PDB entry 8IUJ | electron microscopy, 3.06 A resolution | chains C1 and C2 of the 60 polymer chains in the assembly

== Chain C1 ==
Name: Cytochrome c oxidase subunit 1
Organism: Euglena gracilis
Notes: EC 7.1.1.9
UniProtKB: Q34463 (Q34463_EUGGR); residues 1-495 here = UniProt positions 1-495
Amino-acid sequence (495 residues; numbered 1 to 495; the number before each row is that of its first residue):
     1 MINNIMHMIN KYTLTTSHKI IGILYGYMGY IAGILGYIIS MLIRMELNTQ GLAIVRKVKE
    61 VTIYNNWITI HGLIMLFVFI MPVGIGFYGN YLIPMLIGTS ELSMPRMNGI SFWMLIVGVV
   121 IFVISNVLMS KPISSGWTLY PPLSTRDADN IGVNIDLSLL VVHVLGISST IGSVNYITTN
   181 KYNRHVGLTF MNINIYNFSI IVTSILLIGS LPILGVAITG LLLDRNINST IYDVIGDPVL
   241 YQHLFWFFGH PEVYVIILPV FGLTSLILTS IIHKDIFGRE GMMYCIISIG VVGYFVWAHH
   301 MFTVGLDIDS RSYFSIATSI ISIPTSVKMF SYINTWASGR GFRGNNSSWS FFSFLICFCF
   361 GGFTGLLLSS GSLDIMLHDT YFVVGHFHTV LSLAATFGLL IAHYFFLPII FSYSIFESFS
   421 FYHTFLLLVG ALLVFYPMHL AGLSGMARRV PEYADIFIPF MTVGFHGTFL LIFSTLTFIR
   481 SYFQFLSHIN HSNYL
Bound ions: heme a Fe site 1: His71, His388; Cu ion: His250, His299, His300; Mg2+: Asp379 (shared with Glu180(C2) of chain C2); heme a Fe site 2 near His386 (its only coordinating residue here)
Small-molecule neighbours:
  - 1,2-Distearoyl-sn-glycerophosphoethanolamine (3PE), molecule 1: Met6, Ile9, Asn10, Thr13, Leu14, Trp113, Ile116, Val117, Val120, Ile124
  - 1,2-Distearoyl-sn-glycerophosphoethanolamine (3PE), molecule 2: Gly209, His243, Phe247, Tyr294, Phe295, Trp297, Leu306, Asp307, Ser310, Tyr313, Phe314
  - 1,2-Distearoyl-sn-glycerophosphoethanolamine (3PE), molecule 3: Asp309, Ser312, Tyr313
  - 1,2-Distearoyl-sn-glycerophosphoethanolamine (3PE), molecule 4: Phe419, Tyr422, Phe473, Leu476, Thr477, Arg480
  - heme a (HEA), molecule 1: Tyr30, Gly33, Ile34, Tyr37, Ser40, Met41, Ile43, Arg44, Leu47, Tyr64, Ile68, His71, Gly72, Met75, Leu76, Phe79, Ile80, Gly136, Trp137, Tyr381, Val384, Phe387, His388, Leu391, Ser392, Thr396, Leu399, Leu400, Leu427, Val434, Phe435, Met438, Arg448, Arg449, Val450, Leu471, Thr475, Phe478
  - heme a (HEA), molecule 2: Trp137, Thr138, Trp246, Val253, Tyr254, Ile256, Ile257, His299, His300, Ser322, Thr325, Ser326, Met329, Phe330, Phe358, Gly362, Phe363, Gly365, Leu366, Leu368, Ser369, Asp374, His378, Val383, His386, Phe387, Val390, Leu391, Arg448
  - 1,2-diacyl-sn-glycero-3-phosphocholine (PC1), molecule 1: Met104, Pro105, Arg106, Met107, His163, Gly166, Ile167, Thr170, Ile171, Val174, Leu211, Pro212, Gly215
  - 1,2-diacyl-sn-glycero-3-phosphocholine (PC1), molecule 2: His163, Gly215, Thr219, Leu223, Ile227
  - 1,2-diacyl-sn-glycero-3-phosphocholine (PC1), molecule 3: Trp349, Phe352, Ser353, Phe421, Thr424, Phe425, Leu428
  - S12 (O-[(S)-hydroxy{[(2S)-2-hydroxy-3-(octadec-9-enoyloxy)propyl]oxy}phosphoryl]-L-serine): Ile316, Ser319, Ile320, Ile323

== Chain C2 ==
Name: Cytochrome c oxidase subunit 2
Organism: Euglena gracilis
UniProtKB: Q9XN19 (Q9XN19_EUGGR); residues 1-196 here = UniProt positions 1-196
Amino-acid sequence (196 residues; numbered 1 to 196; the number before each row is that of its first residue):
     1 MRYGNREIES IILFFDQTII LYTSIINALI VGIIIIIRKW YNRKGICNQY IYHIKIEVIW
    61 TILPIIFLIV IVLHSVTVIY NLEINKGTNN KYINVIGNQW YWIYNNIESR ISSLGRIILV
   121 DQPLFIKANN NTHLIISSLD VIHSFALPTL GIKVDAIPGR INNISINGLT QGLYVGYCSE
   181 LCGSGHAFMP INLIVY
Bound ions: Cu ion site 1: His143, Cys178, Cys182, Met189; Cu ion site 2: Cys178, Glu180, Cys182, His186; Mg2+: Glu180 (shared with Asp379(C1) of chain C1)
Small-molecule neighbours:
  - 1,2-Distearoyl-sn-glycerophosphoethanolamine (3PE): Leu73, His74, Val76, Thr77, Tyr80
  - heme a (HEA): Leu21, Tyr22, Ile25, Leu29, Pro64, Leu68
  - 1,2-diacyl-sn-glycero-3-phosphocholine (PC1): Ile37, Arg38, Tyr41, Asn42
  - 1,2-dilauroyl-sn-glycero-3-phosphate (PX2): Ala28, His53, Lys55, Ile56, Ile59, Trp60, Leu63
  - S12 (O-[(S)-hydroxy{[(2S)-2-hydroxy-3-(octadec-9-enoyloxy)propyl]oxy}phosphoryl]-L-serine): Ile65, Leu68, Ile69, Val72
Reported in the primary citation:
  - specificity-determining residues: Arg110 (proposed by the authors, not directly observed)

== How chain C1 and chain C2 interact ==
Pairs across the interface (121; chain C1 residue first):
  Gln50(C1) - Arg116(C2)
  Val58(C1) - Ser184(C2)
  Val58(C1) - Phe188(C2)  hydrophobic
  Val61(C1) - Ser184(C2)
  Thr62(C1) - Ser184(C2)
  Asn65(C1) - Gly183(C2)  hydrogen bond (side chain-backbone)
  Ser135(C1) - Leu181(C2)
  Gly136(C1) - Leu181(C2)
  Tyr140(C1) - Glu180(C2)
  Pro141(C1) - Ile142(C2)
  Pro142(C1) - Asp140(C2)
  Pro142(C1) - Ile142(C2)
  Pro142(C1) - Pro158(C2)  hydrophobic
  Leu143(C1) - Leu181(C2)
  Leu143(C1) - Cys182(C2)
  Asp149(C1) - Ser184(C2)
  Val234(C1) - Gly159(C2)
  Asp237(C1) - Arg160(C2)  salt bridge
  Pro238(C1) - Ile142(C2)  hydrophobic
  Pro238(C1) - Ile157(C2)  hydrophobic
  Val239(C1) - Ile157(C2)  hydrophobic
  Val239(C1) - Arg160(C2)
  Gln242(C1) - Ile142(C2)
  His273(C1) - Asn48(C2)
  Lys274(C1) - Cys47(C2)
  Lys274(C1) - Asn48(C2)
  Lys274(C1) - Tyr50(C2)  hydrogen bond (side chain-backbone)
  Lys274(C1) - Ile51(C2)
  Asp275(C1) - Ile51(C2)
  Ile276(C1) - Ile51(C2)
  Phe277(C1) - Tyr50(C2)
  Phe277(C1) - Ile51(C2)
  Phe277(C1) - Tyr52(C2)
  Phe277(C1) - His53(C2)
  Phe277(C1) - Glu57(C2)
  Phe277(C1) - Trp60(C2)  hydrophobic
  Gly278(C1) - Ile51(C2)  hydrogen bond (backbone-backbone)
  Gly278(C1) - Glu57(C2)
  Thr303(C1) - Lys153(C2)
  Thr303(C1) - Asp155(C2)  hydrogen bond (backbone-backbone)
  Val304(C1) - Asp155(C2)
  Val304(C1) - Arg160(C2)  hydrogen bond (backbone-side chain)
  Val304(C1) - Asn162(C2)
  Gly305(C1) - Arg160(C2)  hydrogen bond (backbone-side chain)
  Ile308(C1) - Ile79(C2)  hydrophobic
  Ile308(C1) - Tyr80(C2)  hydrophobic
  Ile308(C1) - Glu83(C2)
  Asp309(C1) - Tyr80(C2)  hydrogen bond
  Arg311(C1) - Ile79(C2)
  Arg311(C1) - Glu83(C2)  salt bridge
  Ser312(C1) - Val76(C2)
  Ser312(C1) - Tyr80(C2)
  Ile316(C1) - Val72(C2)  hydrophobic
  Ser319(C1) - Leu68(C2)
  Ser319(C1) - Val72(C2)
  Ile323(C1) - Pro64(C2)
  Ile323(C1) - Ile65(C2)
  Ile323(C1) - Leu68(C2)  hydrophobic
  Ser326(C1) - Pro64(C2)
  Val327(C1) - Trp60(C2)
  Val327(C1) - Thr61(C2)
  Phe330(C1) - Leu29(C2)  hydrophobic
  Phe330(C1) - Trp60(C2)
  Ser331(C1) - Trp60(C2)
  Ile333(C1) - Leu29(C2)  hydrophobic
  Ile333(C1) - Ile36(C2)  hydrophobic
  Asn334(C1) - Tyr50(C2)  hydrogen bond
  Asn334(C1) - Trp60(C2)
  Trp336(C1) - Trp40(C2)  hydrophobic
  Ala337(C1) - Ile36(C2)  hydrophobic
  Ser338(C1) - Gly45(C2)
  Ser338(C1) - Ile46(C2)
  Ser338(C1) - Cys47(C2)  hydrogen bond (side chain-backbone)
  Ser338(C1) - Tyr50(C2)
  Arg340(C1) - Ile46(C2)
  Arg340(C1) - Asn48(C2)  hydrogen bond
  Gly341(C1) - Trp40(C2)  hydrogen bond (backbone-side chain)
  Phe342(C1) - Trp40(C2)
  Arg343(C1) - Trp40(C2)
  Arg343(C1) - Tyr41(C2)  hydrogen bond (side chain-backbone)
  Arg343(C1) - Arg43(C2)
  Phe352(C1) - Ile37(C2)  hydrophobic
  Phe352(C1) - Trp40(C2)  hydrophobic
  Phe363(C1) - Ile25(C2)  hydrophobic
  Phe363(C1) - Ile26(C2)  hydrophobic
  Leu366(C1) - Tyr22(C2)
  Leu367(C1) - Thr18(C2)
  Leu367(C1) - Tyr22(C2)  hydrophobic
  Ser370(C1) - Phe14(C2)
  Ser370(C1) - Ser75(C2)  hydrogen bond
  Ser372(C1) - Ser75(C2)
  Ser372(C1) - Val78(C2)
  Ser372(C1) - Ile79(C2)
  Leu373(C1) - Ile11(C2)  hydrophobic
  Leu373(C1) - Phe14(C2)  hydrophobic
  Leu373(C1) - Phe15(C2)  hydrophobic
  Ile375(C1) - Gly151(C2)
  Ile375(C1) - Ile152(C2)
  Ile375(C1) - Lys153(C2)
  Met376(C1) - Ile8(C2)  hydrophobic
  Met376(C1) - Ile11(C2)  hydrophobic
  Met376(C1) - Pro148(C2)
  His378(C1) - Lys153(C2)  hydrogen bond (backbone-side chain)
  Asp379(C1) - Ser179(C2)
  Asp379(C1) - Glu180(C2)
  Thr380(C1) - Lys153(C2)
  Gly445(C1) - Tyr177(C2)
  Arg448(C1) - His186(C2)
  Arg449(C1) - Leu181(C2)
  Arg449(C1) - His186(C2)
  Val450(C1) - His186(C2)
  Val450(C1) - Ala187(C2)  hydrophobic
  Pro451(C1) - Ala187(C2)
  Glu452(C1) - Arg116(C2)  salt bridge
  Glu452(C1) - Ile117(C2)
  Glu452(C1) - Ala187(C2)
  Tyr453(C1) - Arg116(C2)  hydrogen bond (backbone-side chain)
  Tyr453(C1) - Ile117(C2)
  Ala454(C1) - Ile118(C2)  hydrophobic
  Ala454(C1) - Tyr177(C2)
  Asp455(C1) - Arg116(C2)  salt bridge
Also at the interface, not in a pair above, chain C1 (80 interface residues in all): Gly51, Lys59, Ile68, Ser134, Arg146, Ser315, Ser322, Gly339, Trp349, Gly371, Leu377, Leu443, Phe457
Also at the interface, not in a pair above, chain C2 (66 interface residues in all): Ile19, Ile33, Leu82, Leu139, Val141, Val154

== In short ==
80 residues of chain C1 face 66 of chain C2 across their interface; the contacts include 15 hydrogen bonds and
4 salt bridges. Among the polar pairs are Asp237(C1)-Arg160(C2), Arg311(C1)-Glu83(C2) and
Glu452(C1)-Arg116(C2). The paper reports the specificity determinant Arg110(C2).
Chain C1 is Cytochrome c oxidase subunit 1 and chain C2 is Cytochrome c oxidase subunit 2, both from Euglena
gracilis; the structure, Cryo-EM structure of Euglena gracilis super-complex III2+IV2, composite, was
determined by electron microscopy.
